PDB entry 8IMN | electron microscopy, 3.07 A resolution | chains c and i of the 40 polymer chains in the assembly

== Chain c ==
Name: CpcA
Organism: Anthocerotibacter panamensis
Sequence (163 residues; numbered 1 to 163; the number before each row is that of its first residue):
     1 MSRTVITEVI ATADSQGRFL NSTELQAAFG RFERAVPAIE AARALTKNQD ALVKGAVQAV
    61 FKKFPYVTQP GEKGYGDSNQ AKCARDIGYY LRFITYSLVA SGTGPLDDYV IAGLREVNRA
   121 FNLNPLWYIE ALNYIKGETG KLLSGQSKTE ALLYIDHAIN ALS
Not modelled in the structure: 1
Ligand contacts:
  - phycocyanobilin (CYC), molecule 1: L25, Q26, F29
  - phycocyanobilin (CYC), molecule 2: R34, Q146, T149, L153
  - phycocyanobilin (CYC), molecule 3: V60, K73, G74, N79, K82, C83, R85, D86, I87, Y89, Y90, F93, V117, F121, L123, W127, Y128

== Chain i ==
Name: CpcB
Organism: Anthocerotibacter panamensis
Sequence (172 residues; each row starts with the number of its first residue):
     1 MNDVFTRAIA QADLKGSFLL ESDLDKLASF AKEGVKRLDA VAALTNNAPA IISDAAHKLF
    61 AEQQELIQPG GNAYPHRRMA ACLRDMEIIL RYVSYALLAG DASVLDDRCL NGLRETYNAL
   121 GTPTQSVARA VQLMKDAAMV HLKSTANVTV GDCSSLYSEA ATYFDKAAAS IA
Ligand contacts:
  - phycocyanobilin (CYC), molecule 1: V35, K36, D39, A40, A43, L142, S144, T145, V148, T149, V150, G151, D152, C153
  - phycocyanobilin (CYC), molecule 2: H57, F60, I67, Y74, P75, H76, M79
  - phycocyanobilin (CYC), molecule 3: N72, A73, R77, R78, M79, A81, C82, R84, D85, M86, I88, R108, C109, L113, T116, Y117, L120, T122, S126, V127, A130

== Interface between chain c and chain i ==
Pairs across the interface (66; chain c residue first):
  S2(c) - T6(i)  hydrogen bond (backbone-side chain)
  S2(c) - I9(i)
  R3(c) - M1(i)  hydrogen bond (side chain-backbone)
  R3(c) - N2(i)
  R3(c) - T6(i)
  T4(c) - D3(i)  hydrogen bond
  T4(c) - T6(i)
  I6(c) - D3(i)
  I6(c) - L98(i)  hydrophobic
  I6(c) - A99(i)  hydrophobic
  T7(c) - M1(i)
  T7(c) - D3(i)
  I10(c) - Y95(i)
  I10(c) - A99(i)  hydrophobic
  I10(c) - V104(i)  hydrophobic
  A13(c) - R91(i)  hydrogen bond (backbone-side chain)
  A13(c) - Y95(i)  hydrogen bond (backbone-side chain)
  D14(c) - R91(i)
  D14(c) - Y92(i)  hydrogen bond
  D14(c) - R108(i)  salt bridge
  G17(c) - R91(i)
  R18(c) - R91(i)
  R18(c) - Y95(i)  hydrogen bond (backbone-side chain)
  F19(c) - T45(i)
  F19(c) - A48(i)  hydrophobic
  F19(c) - E87(i)
  F19(c) - L90(i)  hydrophobic
  F19(c) - R91(i)
  F19(c) - S94(i)
  L20(c) - T45(i)
  L20(c) - L98(i)  hydrophobic
  L25(c) - L38(i)
  A28(c) - L38(i)  hydrophobic
  F29(c) - V35(i)  hydrophobic
  F29(c) - L38(i)
  R31(c) - F5(i)
  F32(c) - A31(i)
  F32(c) - G34(i)
  F32(c) - L38(i)  hydrophobic
  E33(c) - V35(i)
  A35(c) - A31(i)  hydrophobic
  I39(c) - L24(i)  hydrophobic
  I39(c) - L27(i)  hydrophobic
  I39(c) - A28(i)  hydrophobic
  R43(c) - E21(i)
  R43(c) - L24(i)
  T46(c) - F18(i)
  Q49(c) - F18(i)
  L91(c) - F18(i)  hydrophobic
  R92(c) - G16(i)  hydrogen bond (side chain-backbone)
  R92(c) - S17(i)
  R92(c) - F18(i)
  F93(c) - D13(i)
  Y96(c) - I9(i)
  Y96(c) - A12(i)  hydrogen bond (side chain-backbone)
  Y96(c) - D13(i)  hydrogen bond (side chain-backbone)
  Y96(c) - S17(i)  hydrogen bond (side chain-backbone)
  Y96(c) - L19(i)  hydrophobic
  V99(c) - I9(i)  hydrophobic
  V99(c) - L19(i)  hydrophobic
  V99(c) - L24(i)  hydrophobic
  V99(c) - L27(i)  hydrophobic
  A100(c) - I9(i)  hydrophobic
  Y109(c) - I9(i)  hydrophobic
  Y109(c) - A10(i)
  Y109(c) - D13(i)
Also at the interface, not in a pair above, chain c (36 interface residues in all): A11, V36, A42, G88, T95, P105
Also at the interface, not in a pair above, chain i (35 interface residues in all): F30, D39

== In short ==
36 residues of chain c and 35 residues of chain i are in contact, with 11 hydrogen bonds and 1 salt bridge.
Polar pairs include D14(c)-R108(i), S2(c)-T6(i) and R3(c)-M1(i). One phycocyanobilin molecule is bound between
chain c and chain i.
Here chain c is CpcA and chain i is CpcB, both from Anthocerotibacter panamensis. Entry 8IMN (Rt1I-Rt1II,
Rt2'I-Rt2'II, Rt3I-Rt3II cylinder in cyanobacterial phycobilisome from Anthocerotibacter panamensis (Cluster
F)) was determined by electron microscopy (same publication as 8IMI, 8IMJ, 8IMK, 8IML, 8IMM and 8IMO).
